Entry 6ZZC (X-ray diffraction, 2.93 A resolution); this record covers chains A and D of the 4 polymer chains in the assembly.

Chain A:
Molecule: Centriole protein
From: Chlamydomonas reinhardtii
UniProtKB: A9CQL4 (A9CQL4_CHLRE); numbering as in UniProt (aligned over 2-226)
Chain sequence (227 residues; numbered 0 to 226; the number before each row is that of its first residue; numbering starts at 0):
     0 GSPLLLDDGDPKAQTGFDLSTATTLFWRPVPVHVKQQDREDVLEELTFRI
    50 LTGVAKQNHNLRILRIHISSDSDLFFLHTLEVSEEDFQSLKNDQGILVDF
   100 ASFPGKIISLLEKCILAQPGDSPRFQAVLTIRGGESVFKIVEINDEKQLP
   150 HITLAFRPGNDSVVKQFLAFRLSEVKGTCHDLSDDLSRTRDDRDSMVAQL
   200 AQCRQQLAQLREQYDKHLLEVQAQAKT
Unresolved in the structure: 0-12, 223-226
Differences from the reference sequence: expression tag (0-1); engineered mutation Glu145 (Phe in A9CQL4)
What the authors report for this chain:
  - mutagenesis - F145E: abolished binding to interaction between N-terminal domains (citing earlier work)

Chain D:
Molecule: MB_CrS6-1
From: Mus musculus
Chain sequence (93 residues; row label = number of the first residue in the row; numbers below 1 keep their minus sign (Gly-1 is residue -1)):
    -1 GSVSSVPTKLEVVAATPTSLLISWDAPAVTVVHYVITYGETGGYSGSFQK
    49 FKVPGSKSTATISGLKPGVDYTITVYAYDWDSMYSPISINYRT
Unresolved in the structure: -1 to 1

Interface between chain A and chain D:
Pairs across the interface (4; chain A residue first):
  Lys175(A) with Asp79(D)
  Cys178(A) with Trp78(D)
  His179(A) with Trp78(D)
  Ser182(A) with Thr28(D)
Also at the interface, not in a pair above, chain A (6 interface residues in all): Leu185, Arg189
Also at the interface, not in a pair above, chain D (4 interface residues in all): Ser54

Summary:
Chain A and chain D form an interface of 6 and 4 residues respectively. From the paper: F145E of chain A
abolishes binding to interaction between N-terminal domains.
Chain A is Centriole protein (Chlamydomonas reinhardtii) and chain D is MB_CrS6-1 (Mus musculus); the
structure, MB_CRS6-1 bound to CrSAS-6_6HR, was determined by X-ray diffraction together with 6ZZ8, 6ZZD and
6ZZG from the same study.
